PDB entry 9KM0 | electron microscopy, 2.78 A resolution | chains L and C of the 39 polymer chains in the assembly

Chain L:
Molecule: Reaction center protein L chain
Source organism: Dinoroseobacter shibae DFL 12
Reference sequence: A8LQ16 (A8LQ16_DINSH); residue numbers follow UniProt; this construct covers 1-279
Chain sequence (279 residues; row label = number of the first residue in the row):
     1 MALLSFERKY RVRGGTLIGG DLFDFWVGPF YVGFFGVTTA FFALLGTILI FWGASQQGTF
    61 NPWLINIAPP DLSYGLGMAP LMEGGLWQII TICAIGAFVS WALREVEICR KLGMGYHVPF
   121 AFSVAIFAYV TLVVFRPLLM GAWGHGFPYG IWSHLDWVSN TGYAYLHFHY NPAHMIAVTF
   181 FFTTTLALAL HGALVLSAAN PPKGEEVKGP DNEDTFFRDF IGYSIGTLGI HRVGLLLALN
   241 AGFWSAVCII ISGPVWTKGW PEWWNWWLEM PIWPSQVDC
Disordered / not traced: 1, 276-279
Construct notes: conflict D278 (Gly in A8LQ16), C279 (Leu in A8LQ16)
Bound ions: Fe ion: H191, H231 (shared with 3 residues of chain M)
Residues lining bound ligands:
  - bacteriochlorophyll a (BCL), molecule 1: T47, I50, F98, F122, A125, I126, A128, Y129, L132, F147, I151, W152, H154, L155, W157, V158, S159, T161, G162, Y163, F168, H169, H174, A177, V178, F181, F182, S245, A246, C248, I249
  - bacteriochlorophyll a (BCL), molecule 2: H169, H174, M175, V178, T179, F182, T183, L186
  - bacteriochlorophyll a / bacteriopheophytin a: V158, Y163, H169, F181, F182, T183, T185, L186, A189, L190, F217, F220, I221
  - bacteriopheophytin a (BPH): T39, F42, A43, G46, T47, I50, I90, C93, A94, A97, F98, W101, E105, V118, A121, F122, A125, Y129, F147, Y149, G150, I151, H154, A238, L239
  - MW9 ((21R,24R,27S)-24,27,28-trihydroxy-18,24-dioxo-19,23,25-trioxa-24lambda~5~-phosphaoctacosan-21-yl (9Z)-octadec-9-enoate), molecule 1: A2, V27, G28, L44, T47
  - MW9, molecule 2: I18, F34, F35, F42, G96, S100
  - MW9, molecule 3: I50, F51, T59, F60, N61, P62, W63, I65, Y149, I151
  - MW9, molecule 4: W63, I151, W152
  - MW9, molecule 5: N200, P201, P202
  - MW9, molecule 6: I272, W273, P274
  - ubiquinone-10 (U10), molecule 1: V27, F30, Y31, V32, G36, V37, A40, W101, R104
  - ubiquinone-10 (U10), molecule 2: F120, F180, T183, L186, A187, L190, H191, L194, F217, I221, Y223, S224, I225, G226, I230, V233, L236, L237, L239, N240, F243, W244

Chain C:
Molecule: Photosynthetic reaction center cytochrome c subunit
Source organism: Dinoroseobacter shibae DFL 12
Reference sequence: A8LQ18 (A8LQ18_DINSH); residue numbers follow UniProt; this construct covers 1-360
Chain sequence (360 residues; each row starts with the number of its first residue):
     1 MLPKWFDEWN SKNPTDIYKP AIVVGVAGGA VFAAALLVSW GQPLATDSMQ TGPRGTGMSV
    61 PEFVSDLDTP DPTIEVFLAS TSDPVIPEEG AQTAGEAYEN VDPVLADLTV ENYDRLLAAM
   121 RSWTGIPDLL EDPDHYQSKV AINMIQMNQT INEEWAGHVY ANAEVGVTCF TCHRGQAVPS
   181 EVWYRIDPVT ENTSGWASVQ NRATSLSQFT SLPSDALYQY LLNYEQIAVH DLESRVETLP
   241 GDPTWQNTER TYSLMNYFSN SLGRNCVFCH NSRAFYDPAQ HTPQWATAML GISMVQELNN
   301 EWIVPIGEAH LPPERLGPVY NDVPKLACKT CHKGYQQPLQ GLNVVADWPE LATTEGPFYD
Disordered / not traced: 1-8
Bound ions: heme c Fe site 1: H158, H332; heme c Fe site 2 near H173 (its only coordinating residue here); heme c Fe site 3 near H270 (its only coordinating residue here)
Residues lining bound ligands:
  - heme c (HEC), molecule 1: M120, T124, I126, L129, Y136, Q137, V140, A141, M144, I145, M147, N148, V167, T168, C169, C172, H173, A177, V178, P179, V182, I303, L311, R315, P324, L326, T330, C331
  - heme c (HEC), molecule 2: H158, V159, Y160, A161, N162, A163, V165, G166, V167, T171, F258, L262, F268, Q284, T287, A288, G291, I292, M294, V295, L326, A327, C328, C331, H332, Q336, Q337, P338
  - heme c (HEC), molecule 3: I227, A228, V229, H230, T251, Y252, M255, N256, F258, S259, N265, C266, F268, C269, H270, F275, Y276, Q284, W285, A288, M289, I292

Chain L / chain C interface:
Pairs across the interface (56):
  A68(L) with R54(C), hydrogen bond (backbone-side chain)
  P69(L) with R54(C), hydrogen bond (backbone-side chain); G55(C)
  P70(L) with R54(C)
  D71(L) with Q50(C), hydrogen bond; R54(C)
  L72(L) with S48(C); Q50(C), hydrogen bond (backbone-side chain)
  M82(L) with R54(C)
  E83(L) with R54(C)
  G84(L) with R54(C)
  L139(L) with Q42(C); A45(C); T46(C)
  M140(L) with T46(C)
  H145(L) with S48(C), hydrogen bond; S59(C)
  P148(L) with G55(C)
  D156(L) with T56(C); R273(C), salt bridge
  W157(L) with G55(C); T56(C); G57(C)
  S159(L) with S272(C), hydrogen bond (backbone-side chain)
  N160(L) with T56(C), hydrogen bond (side chain-backbone); G57(C); M58(C); V267(C); N271(C); S272(C), hydrogen bond (side chain-backbone)
  Y163(L) with Y252(C); C266(C), hydrogen bond (backbone-side chain); S272(C)
  A164(L) with N265(C), hydrogen bond (backbone-side chain)
  L166(L) with Y252(C), hydrogen bond (backbone-side chain); N256(C), hydrogen bond (backbone-side chain); S259(C); N260(C); N265(C); C266(C), hydrophobic
  H167(L) with Y252(C), hydrogen bond
  Y170(L) with F209(C); T210(C); S211(C), hydrogen bond (side chain-backbone)
  G253(L) with T46(C), hydrogen bond (backbone-side chain)
  P254(L) with F63(C)
  V255(L) with F63(C)
  T257(L) with T46(C); P61(C); F63(C)
  P261(L) with Q208(C); F209(C); T210(C)
  E262(L) with F209(C); N260(C)
  N265(L) with F209(C)
Also at the interface, not in a pair above, chain L (32 interface residues in all): L138, T161, Y165, L268
Also at the interface, not in a pair above, chain C (33 interface residues in all): L44, M49, E62, A203, R264, F275

In short:
32 residues of chain L face 33 of chain C across their interface, with 15 hydrogen bonds and 1 salt bridge.
Polar pairs include D156(L)-R273(C), A68(L)-R54(C) and P69(L)-R54(C).
Chain L is Reaction center protein L chain and chain C is Photosynthetic reaction center cytochrome c subunit,
both from Dinoroseobacter shibae DFL 12; the structure, Cryo-EM structure of a tri-heme cytochrome-associated
RC-LH1 complex from a marine photoheterotrophic bacterium, purified with EDTA-2Na-containing ..., was
determined by electron microscopy (same publication as 8YY9 and 8YZ2).
